4HLU - chains A and D; structure by X-ray diffraction, 2.70 A resolution.

== Chain A ==
Name: Putative ABC transporter ATP-binding protein TM_0222
Source organism: Thermotoga maritima
Notes: EC 3.6.3.-
UniProtKB: Q9WY65 (Y222_THEMA); residue numbers follow UniProt; this construct covers 2-266
Sequence (268 residues; row label = number of the first residue in the row; numbers below 1 keep their minus sign (Gly-1 is residue -1)):
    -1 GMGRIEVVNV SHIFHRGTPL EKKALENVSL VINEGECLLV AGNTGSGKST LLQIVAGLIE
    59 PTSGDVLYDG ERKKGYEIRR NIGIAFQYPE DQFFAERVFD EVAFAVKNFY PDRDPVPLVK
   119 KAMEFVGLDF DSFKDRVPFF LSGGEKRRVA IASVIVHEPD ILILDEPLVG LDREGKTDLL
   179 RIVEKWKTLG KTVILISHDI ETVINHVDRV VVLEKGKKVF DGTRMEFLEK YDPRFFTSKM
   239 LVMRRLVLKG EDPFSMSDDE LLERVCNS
Not modelled in the structure: -1 to 0, 266
Sequence notes: expression tag (-1 to 1)
Ligand contacts: ADP (adenosine-5'-diphosphate): Phe12, His13, Lys20, Ala22, Asn41, Thr42, Gly43, Ser44, Gly45, Lys46, Ser47, Thr48, Gln85
Swiss-Prot annotation at these positions:
  - active site: Glu164 (Proton acceptor)
  - binding site (ATP): Gly43 to Thr48
Reported in the primary citation:
  - higher-order assembly contacts with a neighbouring Energy-coupling factor transporter ATP-binding protein EcfA: Thr221 to Ser266
  - contacts within the chain: Tyr86-Asp89, Pro87-Gln90
  - conformationally variable residues (helix shift): Glu88, Arg145

== Chain D ==
Name: Energy-coupling factor transporter ATP-binding protein EcfA
Source organism: Thermotoga maritima
Notes: EC 3.6.3.-
UniProtKB: Q9X1Z1 (ECFA_THEMA); residues 1002-1259 here correspond to UniProt positions 2-259 (UniProt number = residue number - 1000)
Sequence (268 residues; row label = number of the first residue in the row):
   992 GSGGSHMGSG RIELNSVSFR YNGDYVLKDV NAEFETGKIY VVVGKNGSGK TTLLKILAGL
  1052 LAAAGEIFLD GSPADPFLLR KNVGYVFQNP SSQIIGATVE EDVAFSLEIM GLDESEMRKR
  1112 IKKVLELVGL SGLAAADPLN LSGGQKQRLA IASMLARDTR FLALDEPVSM LDPPSQREIF
  1172 QVLESLKNEG KGIILVTHEL EYLDDMDFIL HISNGTIDFC GSWEEFVERE FDDVEIPFKW
  1232 KLWKKCGKIN LWEDRYENSG NQRRRDTV
Not modelled in the structure: 992-998, 1004-1007, 1248-1259
Sequence notes: expression tag (992-1001); engineered mutation Arg1002 (Lys2 in Q9X1Z1), Glu1004 (Thr4 in Q9X1Z1), Ala1053 (Glu53 in Q9X1Z1), Ala1055 (Glu55 in Q9X1Z1), Ala1125 (Glu125 in Q9X1Z1), Ala1126 (Lys126 in Q9X1Z1), Ala1127 (Glu127 in Q9X1Z1)
Ligand contacts: ADP (adenosine-5'-diphosphate): Tyr1012, Val1017, Lys1036, Asn1037, Gly1038, Ser1039, Gly1040, Lys1041, Thr1042, Thr1043
Swiss-Prot annotation at these positions:
  - active site: Glu1157 (Proton acceptor)
  - binding site (ATP): Gly1038 to Thr1043

== How chain A and chain D interact ==
Inter-chain disulfides: Cys264(A)-Cys1237(D)
Pairs across the interface (38; chain A residue first):
  Asn41(A) with Asp1163(D); Pro1165(D)
  Thr42(A) with Asp1163(D), hydrogen bond (backbone-side chain)
  Tyr86(A) with Gly1134(D); Gly1135(D); Met1161(D), hydrophobic
  Val167(A) with Ser1160(D)
  Leu169(A) with His1189(D)
  Asp170(A) with Asn1037(D)
  Arg171(A) with Asp1223(D); Glu1226(D)
  His196(A) with Asp1163(D); Pro1164(D)
  Arg232(A) with Arg1246(D), hydrogen bond (backbone-side chain); Tyr1247(D)
  Phe233(A) with Arg1168(D); Arg1246(D); Tyr1247(D), hydrophobic
  Phe234(A) with Trp1243(D); Arg1246(D), hydrogen bond (backbone-side chain)
  Thr235(A) with Glu1192(D); Tyr1193(D)
  Ser236(A) with Glu1192(D), hydrogen bond; Phe1229(D); Lys1230(D)
  Lys237(A) with Phe1229(D)
  Leu239(A) with Asn1241(D)
  Val240(A) with Phe1229(D), hydrophobic; Leu1233(D), hydrophobic
  Arg243(A) with Asn1241(D)
  Asp256(A) with Phe1229(D)
  Leu260(A) with Phe1229(D), hydrophobic; Lys1232(D); Lys1236(D), hydrogen bond (backbone-side chain)
  Val263(A) with Lys1236(D), hydrogen bond (backbone-side chain)
  Cys264(A) with Lys1236(D), hydrogen bond (backbone-side chain); Cys1237(D), disulfide
  Asn265(A) with Lys1236(D), hydrogen bond
Other interface residues (no listed pair), chain A (26 interface residues in all): Pro231, Asp257, Leu259, Glu261
Other interface residues (no listed pair), chain D (28 interface residues in all): Leu1162, Asp1224, Val1225, Ile1240

== In short ==
Chain A and chain D form an interface of 26 and 28 residues respectively, with 1 disulfide bond and 8 hydrogen
bonds. Polar contacts include Thr42(A)-Asp1163(D), Arg232(A)-Arg1246(D) and Phe234(A)-Arg1246(D). Ligands of
chain A: ADP. From the paper: conformational variability at Glu88(A) and Arg145(A); higher-order assembly
contacts with a neighbouring Energy-coupling factor transporter ATP-binding protein EcfA through Thr221(A).
Here chain A is Putative ABC transporter ATP-binding protein TM_0222 and chain D is Energy-coupling factor
transporter ATP-binding protein EcfA, both from Thermotoga maritima. Entry 4HLU (Structure of the EcfA-A'
heterodimer bound to ADP) was determined by X-ray diffraction.
